Entry 1FS8 (X-ray diffraction, 1.60 A resolution); this record covers chain A.

Chain A:
Protein: Cytochrome C nitrite reductase
Organism: Wolinella succinogenes
Reference sequence: Q9S1E5 (NRFA_WOLSU); residue numbers follow UniProt; this construct covers 23-507
Amino-acid sequence (485 residues; each row starts with the number of its first residue):
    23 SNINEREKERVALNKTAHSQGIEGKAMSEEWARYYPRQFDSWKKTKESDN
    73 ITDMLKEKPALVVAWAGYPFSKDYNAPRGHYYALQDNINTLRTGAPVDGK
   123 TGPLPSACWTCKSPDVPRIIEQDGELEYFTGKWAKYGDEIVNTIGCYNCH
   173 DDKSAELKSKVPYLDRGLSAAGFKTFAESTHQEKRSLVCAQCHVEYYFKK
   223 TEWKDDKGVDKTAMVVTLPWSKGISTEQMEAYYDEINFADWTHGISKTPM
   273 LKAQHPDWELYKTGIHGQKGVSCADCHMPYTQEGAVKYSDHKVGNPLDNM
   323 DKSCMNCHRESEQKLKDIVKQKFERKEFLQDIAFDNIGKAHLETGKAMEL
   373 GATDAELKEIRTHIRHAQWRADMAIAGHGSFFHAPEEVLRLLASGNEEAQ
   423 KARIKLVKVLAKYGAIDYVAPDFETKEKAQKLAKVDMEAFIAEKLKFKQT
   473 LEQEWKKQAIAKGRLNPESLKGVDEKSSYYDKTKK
Unresolved in the structure: 23-36
Glycans and other covalent adducts: heme c (HEC) linked to Cys-130, Cys-133, Cys-168, Cys-171, Cys-211, Cys-214, Cys-295, Cys-298, Cys-326, Cys-329
Sequence notes: conflict Glu-45 (Lys in Q9S1E5)
Ion coordination: heme c Fe (5 sites), coordinated by His-102, Lys-134, His-172, His-215, His-288, His-299, His-313, His-330, His-405; Ca2+: Glu-217, Tyr-218, Lys-274, Gln-276
Ligand contacts:
  - heme c (HEC), molecule 1: Ser-50, Trp-53, Tyr-57, Gln-60, Phe-61, Trp-64, Ile-166, Gly-167, His-172, Leu-179, His-203, Arg-207, Val-210, Ala-296, Met-300, Tyr-302, Tyr-310, Ser-311, His-313
  - heme c (HEC), molecule 2: Ser-70, Ala-98, Pro-99, Arg-100, Gly-101, His-102, Tyr-104, Ala-105, Asp-108, Lys-134, Ile-166, Asn-170, Val-210, Gln-213, His-215, His-299, Met-300, Val-315, Gly-316
  - heme c (HEC), molecule 3: Tyr-96, Asn-97, Ala-98, Pro-99, Asp-108, Asn-109, Thr-112, Arg-114, Thr-115, Leu-126, Ala-129, Thr-132, Lys-134, Tyr-185, Gln-213, His-215, Val-216, Tyr-218, Phe-220, Val-238, His-277, Asp-279, Ala-398, His-400
  - heme c (HEC), molecule 4: Pro-99, His-215, Asp-279, Trp-280, Tyr-283, His-288, Val-293, Ser-294, His-299, Gly-316, Asn-317, Pro-318, Leu-319, His-400, Gly-401, Phe-403, Phe-404, His-405
  - heme c (HEC), molecule 5: Ile-287, His-288, Lys-291, Val-293, Asp-297, Pro-318, Leu-319, Met-322, Ser-325, His-330, Glu-332, Leu-337, Ile-340, Val-341, Lys-344, Phe-404, Glu-408
Curated features (UniProtKB/Swiss-Prot):
  - binding site (heme c): His-102, Cys-130, Cys-133, Lys-134, Cys-168, Cys-171, His-172, Cys-211, Cys-214, His-215, His-288, Cys-295, Cys-298, His-299, His-313, Cys-326, Cys-329, His-330, His-405
  - binding site (Ca(2+)): Glu-217, Tyr-218, Lys-274, Gln-276
  - binding site (substrate): Tyr-218, His-277
  - mutagenesis: Tyr-218 (Y218F: Reduces nitrite reductase activity by over 99%, but does not decrease the low sulfite reductase activity)

Overview:
Heme c is covalently linked to Cys-133, Cys-171, Cys-211, Cys-295 and Cys-326. His-102 and His-215 form the
heme c Fe site. From UniProt: 19 heme c-binding residues, 4 Ca2+-binding residues, substrate-binding residues
Tyr-218 and His-277 and one mutagenesis site.
Chain A is Cytochrome C nitrite reductase (Wolinella succinogenes); the structure, Cytochrome C nitrite
reductase from wolinella succinogenes-sulfate complex, was determined by X-ray diffraction (same publication
as 1FS7 and 1FS9).
